Entry 3VHF (X-ray diffraction, 1.39 A resolution); this record covers chain A.

# Chain A
Protein: Thaumatin I
Source organism: Thaumatococcus daniellii
Reference sequence: Q8RVT0 (Q8RVT0_THADA); numbering as in UniProt (aligned over 1-207)
Sequence (207 residues; each row starts with the number of its first residue):
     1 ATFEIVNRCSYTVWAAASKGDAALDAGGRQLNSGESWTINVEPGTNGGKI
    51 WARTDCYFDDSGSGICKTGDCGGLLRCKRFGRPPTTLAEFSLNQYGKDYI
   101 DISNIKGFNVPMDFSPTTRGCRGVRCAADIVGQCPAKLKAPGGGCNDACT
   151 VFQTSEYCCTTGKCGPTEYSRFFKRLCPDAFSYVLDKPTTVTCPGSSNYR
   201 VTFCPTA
Disulfides: Cys9-Cys204, Cys56-Cys66, Cys71-Cys77, Cys121-Cys193, Cys126-Cys177, Cys134-Cys145, Cys149-Cys158, Cys159-Cys164
What the authors report for this chain:
  - conformationally variable residues (side-chain flip): Arg29

# Summary
From the paper: conformational variability at Arg29.
Chain A is Thaumatin I (Thaumatococcus daniellii); the structure, plant thaumatin I at pH 8.0, was determined
by X-ray diffraction, deposited together with 3VJQ.
